8BEP - chains B and D of the 8 polymer chains in the assembly; structure by electron microscopy, 2.29 A resolution.

Chain B:
Name: Probable mitochondrial-processing peptidase subunit beta, mitochondrial
Organism: Arabidopsis thaliana
Notes: EC 3.4.24.64
UniProtKB: Q42290 (MPPB_ARATH); residue numbers follow UniProt; this construct covers 1-531
Sequence (531 residues; each row starts with the number of its first residue):
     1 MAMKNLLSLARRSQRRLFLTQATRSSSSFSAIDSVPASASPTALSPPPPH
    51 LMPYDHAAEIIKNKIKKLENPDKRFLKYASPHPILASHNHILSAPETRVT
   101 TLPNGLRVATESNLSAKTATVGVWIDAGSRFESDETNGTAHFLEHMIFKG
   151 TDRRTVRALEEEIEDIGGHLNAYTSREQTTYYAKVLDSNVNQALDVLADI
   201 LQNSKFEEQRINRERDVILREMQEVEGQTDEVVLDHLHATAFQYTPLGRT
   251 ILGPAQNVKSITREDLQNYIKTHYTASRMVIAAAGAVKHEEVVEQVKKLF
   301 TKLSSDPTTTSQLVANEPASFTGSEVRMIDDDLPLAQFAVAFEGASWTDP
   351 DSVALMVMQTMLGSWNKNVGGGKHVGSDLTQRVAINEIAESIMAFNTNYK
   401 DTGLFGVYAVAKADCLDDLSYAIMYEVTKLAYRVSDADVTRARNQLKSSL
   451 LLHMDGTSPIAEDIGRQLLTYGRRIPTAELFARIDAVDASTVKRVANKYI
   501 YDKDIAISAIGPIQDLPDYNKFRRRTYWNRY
Not modelled in the structure: 1-44
Bound ions: Zn2+: His141, His145, Glu221
From the paper describing this entry:
  - Zn2+ coordination: His141, His145, Glu221

Chain D:
Name: Cytochrome b-c1 complex subunit Rieske-1, mitochondrial
Organism: Arabidopsis thaliana
Notes: EC 7.1.1.8
UniProtKB: Q94JS0 (UCRI1_ARATH); residue numbers follow UniProt; this construct covers 1-272
Sequence (272 residues; each row starts with the number of its first residue):
     1 MLRVAGRRLFSVSQRSSTATSFVVSRDHTLSDGGGDSSSAPRSLPSADLS
    51 SYHRSLIRGFSSQVLAQGNEIGFGSEVPATVEAVKTPNSKIVYDDHNHER
   101 YPPGDPSKRAFAYFVLSGGRFVYASVLRLLVLKLIVSMSASKDVLALASL
   151 EVDLGSIEPGTTVTVKWRGKPVFIRRRTEDDIKLANSVDVGSLRDPQEDS
   201 VRVKNPEWLVVVGVCTHLGCIPLPNAGDYGGWFCPCHGSHYDISGRIRKG
   251 PAPYNLEVPTYSFLEENKLLIG
Not modelled in the structure: 1-75, 93-272

Chain B / chain D interface:
Contacting residue pairs - 24 pairs, chain B then chain D:
  Asp134(B) - Lys90(D)
  Met222(B) - Lys85(D)
  Gln223(B) - Lys85(D)
  Val225(B) - Lys85(D)
  Glu226(B) - Val84(D)
  Glu226(B) - Lys85(D)
  Asp235(B) - Pro87(D)
  His236(B) - Ala83(D)
  His236(B) - Val84(D)  hydrogen bond (side chain-backbone)
  His236(B) - Pro87(D)
  Ala239(B) - Pro87(D)  hydrophobic
  Ala239(B) - Asn88(D)
  Ala239(B) - Ser89(D)
  Phe242(B) - Ser89(D)  hydrogen bond (backbone-side chain)
  Gln243(B) - Ser89(D)
  Gln243(B) - Ile91(D)
  Tyr244(B) - Ser89(D)  hydrogen bond (backbone-backbone)
  Tyr244(B) - Lys90(D)  hydrogen bond (side chain-backbone)
  Tyr244(B) - Ile91(D)  hydrogen bond (side chain-backbone)
  Thr245(B) - Ser89(D)
  Gly248(B) - Ser89(D)
  Thr250(B) - Pro87(D)
  Met328(B) - Val84(D)  hydrophobic
  Ile510(B) - Val84(D)  hydrophobic
Interface residues without a listed pair, chain B (18 interface residues in all): Val232, Arg249
Interface residues without a listed pair, chain D (10 interface residues in all): Thr86, Val92

In short:
18 residues of chain B face 10 of chain D across their interface; the contacts include 5 hydrogen bonds. Among
the polar pairs are His236(B)-Val84(D), Phe242(B)-Ser89(D) and Tyr244(B)-Lys90(D). His141(B), His145(B) and
Glu221(B) form the Zn2+ site. From the paper: Zn2+ coordination by His141(B), His145(B) and Glu221(B).
Chain B is Probable mitochondrial-processing peptidase subunit beta, mitochondrial and chain D is Cytochrome
b-c1 complex subunit Rieske-1, mitochondrial, both from Arabidopsis thaliana; the structure, Cryo-EM structure
of the Arabidopsis thaliana I+III2 supercomplex (CIII MPP domain), was determined by electron microscopy
together with 8BED, 8BEE, 8BEF, 8BEH, 8BEL, 8BPX, 8BQ5 and 8BQ6 from the same study.
